PDB entry 1FHR | solution NMR | chains A and P

[Chain A]
Molecule: Protein kinase SPK1
Source organism: Saccharomyces cerevisiae
Notes: EC 2.7.1.-; fragment: c-terminal fha domain (fha2)
UniProt: P22216 (RAD53_YEAST); residues 573-730 here = UniProt positions 573-730
Chain sequence (158 residues; each row starts with the number of its first residue):
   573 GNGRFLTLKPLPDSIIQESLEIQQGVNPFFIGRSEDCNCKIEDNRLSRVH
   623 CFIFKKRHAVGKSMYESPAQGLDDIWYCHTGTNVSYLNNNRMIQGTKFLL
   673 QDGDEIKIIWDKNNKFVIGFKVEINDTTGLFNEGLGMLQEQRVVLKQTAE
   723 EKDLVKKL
What the authors report for this chain:
  - conformationally variable residues (side-chain flip): R620
  - contacts within the chain: S606-R620

[Chain P]
Molecule: DNA repair protein RAD9
UniProt: P14737 (RAD9_YEAST); residue numbers follow UniProt; this construct covers 826-832
Chain sequence (7 residues; numbered 826 to 832; the number before each row is that of its first residue):
   826 EDIYYLD
Differences from the reference sequence: modified residue (829)
Modified residues: Y829 (o-phosphotyrosine; PTR)
What the authors report for this chain:
  - post-translational modification sites: Y829

[Interface between chain A and chain P]
Contacting residue pairs (10; chain A residue first):
  R605(A) - Y829(P)
  N616(A) - Y829(P)
  R617(A) - Y829(P)
  L618(A) - Y829(P)
  R620(A) - Y829(P)
  T654(A) - D827(P)
  N655(A) - Y829(P)
  N655(A) - L831(P)
  Q666(A) - D827(P)
  I681(A) - L831(P)
Other interface residues (no listed pair), chain A (13 interface residues in all): S619, V656, D683, N685
Other interface residues (no listed pair), chain P (5 interface residues in all): E826, D832
Interface features reported in the paper:
  - residue pairs: R605(A)-Y829(P), R617(A)-Y829(P), S619(A)-Y829(P), R620(A)-Y829(P), T654(A)-Y829(P), N655(A)-Y829(P), I681(A)-L831(P) (hydrophobic contact), D683(A)-L831(P) (hydrophobic contact)

[Overview]
The interface between chain A and chain P involves 13 residues on one side and 5 on the other. The authors
report contacts between R605(A) and Y829(P), R617(A) and Y829(P) and S619(A) and Y829(P) among others;
hydrophobic contacts between I681(A) and L831(P) and D683(A) and L831(P). From the paper: a modification site
at Y829(P); conformational variability at R620(A).
Here chain A is Protein kinase SPK1 (Saccharomyces cerevisiae) and chain P is DNA repair protein RAD9. Entry
1FHR (Solution structure of the FHA2 domain of RAD53 complexed with a phosphotyrosyl peptide) was determined
by solution NMR.
